Entry 4GIN (X-ray diffraction, 1.90 A resolution); this record covers chain A.

Chain A:
Molecule: Sucrose isomerase
Notes: EC 5.4.11.99
UniProtKB: Q2PS28 (Q2PS28_9PSED); residues -26 to 557 here correspond to UniProt positions 1-584 (UniProt number = residue number + 27)
Amino-acid sequence (584 residues; each row starts with the number of its first residue; numbers below 1 keep their minus sign (Met-26 is residue -26)):
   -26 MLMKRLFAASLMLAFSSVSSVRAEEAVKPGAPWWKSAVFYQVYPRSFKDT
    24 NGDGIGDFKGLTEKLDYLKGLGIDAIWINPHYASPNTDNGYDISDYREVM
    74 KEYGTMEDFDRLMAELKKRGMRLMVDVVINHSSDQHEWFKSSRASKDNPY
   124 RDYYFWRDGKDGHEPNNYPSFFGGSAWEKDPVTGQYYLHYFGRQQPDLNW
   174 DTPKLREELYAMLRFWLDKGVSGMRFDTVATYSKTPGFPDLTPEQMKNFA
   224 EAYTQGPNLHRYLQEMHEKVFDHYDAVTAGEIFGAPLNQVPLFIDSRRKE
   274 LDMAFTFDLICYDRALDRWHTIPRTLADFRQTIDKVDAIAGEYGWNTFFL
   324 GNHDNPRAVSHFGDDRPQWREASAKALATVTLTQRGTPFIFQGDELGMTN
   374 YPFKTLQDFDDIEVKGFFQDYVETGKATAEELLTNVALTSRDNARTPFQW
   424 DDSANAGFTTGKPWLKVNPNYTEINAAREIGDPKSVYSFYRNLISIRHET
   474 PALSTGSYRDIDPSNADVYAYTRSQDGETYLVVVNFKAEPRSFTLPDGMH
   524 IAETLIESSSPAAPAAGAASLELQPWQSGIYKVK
Not modelled in the structure: -26 to 2
Sequence notes: engineered mutation Cys284 (Arg311 in Q2PS28)
Bound ions: Ca2+: Asp22, Asn24, Asp26, Ile28, Asp30

In short:
Asp22, Asn24, Asp26, Ile28 and Asp30 coordinate Ca2+.
Chain A is Sucrose isomerase; the structure, Crystal structure of the MUTB R284C mutant from crystals soaked
with the inhibitor deoxynojirimycin, was determined by X-ray diffraction together with 4GI6, 4GI8, 4GI9, 4GIA
and 4H2C from the same study.
